PDB entry 3GUT | X-ray diffraction, 3.59 A resolution | chains B and Y of the 6 polymer chains in the assembly

Chain B:
Protein: Nuclear factor NF-kappa-B p105 subunit
Organism: Homo sapiens
UniProtKB: P19838 (NFKB1_HUMAN); residues 339-650 here correspond to UniProt positions 41-352 (UniProt number = residue number - 298)
Amino-acid sequence (312 residues; row label = number of the first residue in the row):
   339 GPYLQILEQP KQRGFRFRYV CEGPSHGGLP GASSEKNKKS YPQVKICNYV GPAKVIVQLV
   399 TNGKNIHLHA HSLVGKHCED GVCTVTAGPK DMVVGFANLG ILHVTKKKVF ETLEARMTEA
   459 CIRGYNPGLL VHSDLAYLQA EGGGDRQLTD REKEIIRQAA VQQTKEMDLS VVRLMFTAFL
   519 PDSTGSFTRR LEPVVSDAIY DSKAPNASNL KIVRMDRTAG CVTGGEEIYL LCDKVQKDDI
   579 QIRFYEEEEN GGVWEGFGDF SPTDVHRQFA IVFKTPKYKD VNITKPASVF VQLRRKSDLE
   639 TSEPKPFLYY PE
From the paper describing this entry:
  - binding site for HIV-LTR Core Forward Strand: Arg356, His364
  - binding site for HIV-LTR Core Forward Strand: Arg354
  - mutagenesis - E373DEL/K374DEL/N375DEL/K376DEL: unchanged expression

Chain Y:
Molecule: HIV-LTR Core Reverse Strand
Organism: Human immunodeficiency virus
Sequence (26 nucleotides; each row starts with the number of its first residue):
     1 TTGGAAAGTC CCCAGCGGAA AGTCCC

Interface between chain B and chain Y:
Pairs across the interface (22):
  Arg354(B) - DC24(Y)  base contact
  Tyr357(B) - DA21(Y)  hydrogen bond to the phosphate
  Tyr357(B) - DG22(Y)  phosphate contact
  Tyr357(B) - DT23(Y)  phosphate contact
  Cys359(B) - DT23(Y)  hydrogen bond to the phosphate
  Cys359(B) - DC24(Y)  phosphate contact
  Glu360(B) - DT23(Y)  base contact
  Glu360(B) - DC24(Y)  hydrogen bond to the base
  Val442(B) - DG22(Y)  phosphate contact
  Thr443(B) - DG22(Y)  phosphate contact
  Thr443(B) - DT23(Y)  phosphate contact
  Lys444(B) - DG22(Y)  hydrogen bond to the phosphate
  Lys541(B) - DG22(Y)  base contact
  Lys541(B) - DT23(Y)  hydrogen bond to the base
  Pro543(B) - DA20(Y)  phosphate contact
  Lys572(B) - DA19(Y)  sugar contact
  Lys572(B) - DA20(Y)  salt bridge to the phosphate
  Gln574(B) - DA19(Y)  hydrogen bond to the phosphate
  Gln574(B) - DA20(Y)  hydrogen bond to the phosphate
  Lys575(B) - DA19(Y)  salt bridge to the phosphate
  Arg605(B) - DG18(Y)  salt bridge to the phosphate
  Gln606(B) - DA19(Y)  hydrogen bond to the phosphate

In short:
14 residues of chain B and 7 residues of chain Y are in contact, with 8 hydrogen bonds and 3 salt bridges.
Polar pairs include Glu360(B)-DC24(Y), Lys541(B)-DT23(Y) and Tyr357(B)-DA21(Y). From the paper: a binding site
for HIV-LTR Core Forward Strand at Arg356(B), His364(B) and Arg354(B); E373DEL/K374DEL/N375DEL/K376DEL of
chain B leave expression unchanged.
Chain B is Nuclear factor NF-kappa-B p105 subunit (Homo sapiens) and chain Y is HIV-LTR Core Reverse Strand
(Human immunodeficiency virus); the structure, Crystal structure of a higher-order complex of p50:RelA bound
to the HIV-1 LTR, was determined by X-ray diffraction.
